Entry 9FT0 (X-ray diffraction, 2.75 A resolution); this record covers chains T and U of the 28 polymer chains in the assembly.

# Chain T
Name: Probable proteasome subunit alpha type-7
Organism: Saccharomyces cerevisiae
UniProt: P21242 (PSA7_YEAST); residues -3 to 284 here correspond to UniProt positions 1-288 (UniProt number = residue number + 4)
Sequence (288 residues; numbered -3 to 284; the number before each row is that of its first residue; numbers below 1 keep their minus sign (Met-3 is residue -3)):
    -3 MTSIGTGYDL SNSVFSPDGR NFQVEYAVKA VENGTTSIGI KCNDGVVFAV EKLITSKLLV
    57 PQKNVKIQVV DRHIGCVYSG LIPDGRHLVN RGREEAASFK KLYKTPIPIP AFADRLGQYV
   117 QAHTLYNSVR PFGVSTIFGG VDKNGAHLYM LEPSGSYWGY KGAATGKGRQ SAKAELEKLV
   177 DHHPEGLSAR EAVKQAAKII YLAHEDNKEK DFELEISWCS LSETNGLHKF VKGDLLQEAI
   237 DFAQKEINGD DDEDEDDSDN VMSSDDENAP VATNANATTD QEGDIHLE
Disordered / not traced: -3 to 0, 245-284
UniProt features mapped onto this chain:
  - modified residue: Thr-2 (N-acetylthreonine)

# Chain U
Name: Proteasome subunit alpha type-1
Organism: Saccharomyces cerevisiae
UniProt: P21243 (PSA1_YEAST); residues -8 to 243 here correspond to UniProt positions 1-252 (UniProt number = residue number + 9)
Sequence (252 residues; numbered -8 to 243; the number before each row is that of its first residue; numbers below 1 keep their minus sign (Met-8 is residue -8)):
    -8 MSGAAAASAA GYDRHITIFS PEGRLYQVEY AFKATNQTNI NSLAVRGKDC TVVISQKKVP
    52 DKLLDPTTVS YIFCISRTIG MVVNGPIPDA RNAALRAKAE AAEFRYKYGY DMPCDVLAKR
   112 MANLSQIYTQ RAYMRPLGVI LTFVSVDEEL GPSIYKTDPA GYYVGYKATA TGPKQQEITT
   172 NLENHFKKSK IDHINEESWE KVVEFAITHM IDALGTEFSK NDLEVGVATK DKFFTLSAEN
   232 IEERLVAIAE QD
Disordered / not traced: -8 to 0

# Interface between chain T and chain U
Residue-residue contacts - 67 pairs, chain T then chain U:
  Thr2(T) - His6(U)
  Gly3(T) - His6(U)
  Tyr4(T) - Arg5(U)
  Tyr4(T) - His6(U)
  Tyr4(T) - Tyr21(U)
  Ser9(T) - Arg126(U)
  Val10(T) - His6(U)
  Val10(T) - Gln18(U)
  Phe11(T) - Gln18(U)  hydrogen bond (backbone-side chain)
  Phe11(T) - Tyr21(U)
  Phe11(T) - Ala22(U)  hydrophobic
  Phe11(T) - Ala25(U)  hydrophobic
  Phe11(T) - Arg126(U)
  Phe11(T) - Pro127(U)
  Phe11(T) - Gly129(U)
  Ser12(T) - Tyr21(U)
  Pro13(T) - Tyr21(U)  hydrophobic
  Pro13(T) - Lys24(U)
  Gly15(T) - Tyr21(U)
  Gly15(T) - Lys24(U)
  Gly15(T) - Ala25(U)
  Gly15(T) - Gln28(U)
  Arg16(T) - Gln28(U)
  Lys37(T) - Asp56(U)  salt bridge
  Gln114(T) - Arg82(U)  hydrogen bond (side chain-backbone)
  Gln114(T) - Asn83(U)
  Gln114(T) - Leu86(U)
  Gln117(T) - Pro79(U)
  Gln117(T) - Asp80(U)
  Gln117(T) - Asn83(U)  hydrogen bond
  Gln117(T) - Arg126(U)
  Gln117(T) - Leu128(U)
  Thr120(T) - Arg126(U)  hydrogen bond (backbone-side chain)
  Leu121(T) - Asn83(U)
  Leu121(T) - Tyr124(U)
  Leu121(T) - Arg126(U)
  Leu121(T) - Leu128(U)  hydrophobic
  Tyr122(T) - Tyr124(U)
  Tyr122(T) - Met125(U)  hydrophobic
  Ser150(T) - Pro79(U)
  Gly151(T) - Pro79(U)
  Ser152(T) - Ile78(U)
  Ser152(T) - Pro79(U)
  Tyr153(T) - Arg82(U)  hydrogen bond (backbone-side chain)
  Trp154(T) - Leu55(U)  hydrophobic
  Trp154(T) - Thr59(U)
  Trp154(T) - Val60(U)  hydrophobic
  Trp154(T) - Ser61(U)
  Trp154(T) - Tyr62(U)
  Trp154(T) - Ile78(U)  hydrophobic
  Trp154(T) - Arg82(U)
  Gly155(T) - Leu55(U)
  Gly155(T) - Asp56(U)  hydrogen bond (backbone-backbone)
  Gly155(T) - Thr59(U)  hydrogen bond (backbone-side chain)
  Tyr156(T) - Leu54(U)
  Tyr156(T) - Leu55(U)
  Tyr156(T) - Asp56(U)
  Lys157(T) - Lys53(U)
  Lys157(T) - Leu54(U)  hydrogen bond (backbone-backbone)
  Lys157(T) - Leu55(U)
  Gly158(T) - Leu54(U)
  Lys169(T) - Leu54(U)
  Leu172(T) - Leu54(U)  hydrophobic
  Glu173(T) - Lys53(U)
  Glu173(T) - Leu54(U)
  Val176(T) - Leu54(U)  hydrophobic
  Asp177(T) - Lys53(U)  salt bridge
Other interface residues (no listed pair), chain T (33 interface residues in all): Asp14, Asp110, Tyr145
Other interface residues (no listed pair), chain U (30 interface residues in all): Asp52, Pro57

# In short
The interface between chain T and chain U involves 33 residues on one side and 30 on the other, with 8
hydrogen bonds and 2 salt bridges. Polar pairs include Lys37(T)-Asp56(U), Asp177(T)-Lys53(U) and
Phe11(T)-Gln18(U).
Chain T is Probable proteasome subunit alpha type-7 and chain U is Proteasome subunit alpha type-1, both from
Saccharomyces cerevisiae; the structure, Yeast 20S proteasome in complex with epoxyketone inhibitor 16, was
determined by X-ray diffraction (same publication as 9FRW, 9FSU, 9FST, 9FSV and 9FT1).
